Entry 4A9N (X-ray diffraction, 1.85 A resolution); this record covers chains A and B.

[Chain A (and B)]
Molecule: Bromodomain containing 2
Source organism: Homo sapiens
Notes: fragment: n-terminal bromodomain (bd1), residues 67-200; chain B of this document is another copy of the same molecule, construct and numbering; everything in this record applies to it too
UniProt: P25440 (BRD2_HUMAN); residues 67-200 here = UniProt positions 67-200
Sequence (154 residues; numbered 47 to 200; the number before each row is that of its first residue):
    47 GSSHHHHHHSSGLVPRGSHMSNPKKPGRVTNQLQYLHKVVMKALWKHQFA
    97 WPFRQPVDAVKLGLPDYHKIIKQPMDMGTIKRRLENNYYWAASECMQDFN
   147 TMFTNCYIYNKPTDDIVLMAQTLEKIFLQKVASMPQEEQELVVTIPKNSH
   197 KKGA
Not modelled in the structure: 47-74, 187-200 (chain B: 47-71, 187-200)
Differences from the reference sequence: expression tag (47-66)
Small-molecule neighbours: A9N (N-cycloprop-2-en-1-yl-5-(3,5-dimethyl-1,2-oxazol-4-yl)-2-methyl-benzenesulfonamide): Trp97, Pro98, Phe99, Val103, Leu108, Leu110, Tyr113, Cys152, Tyr155, Asn156, Asp161, Ile162, Met165
UniProt features mapped onto this chain:
  - binding site (a protein): Asp112, Tyr155, Asn156, Lys157, Asp160, Asp161
  - mutagenesis: Gln78 (Q78A: Loss of homodimerization), Pro111 to Asp112 (Abolished binding to histone H4 acetylated at 'Lys-12' (H4K12ac)), Asp112 to Ile116 (Abolished binding to histone H4 acetylated at 'Lys-12' (H4K12ac)), Tyr113 (Y113A: Abolished binding to histone H4 acetylated at 'Lys-12' (H4K12ac)), Met142 to Gln143 (Loss of homodimerization), Tyr153 (Y153K: Loss of homodimerization), Ile154 (I154A: Partial loss of homodimerization; when associated with A-182. Abolished binding to histone H4 acetylated at 'Lys-12' (H4K12ac)), Asn156 to Asp160 (Abolished binding to histone H4 acetylated at 'Lys-12' (H4K12ac)), Asn156 (N156A: Abolished binding to histone H4 acetylated at 'Lys-12' (H4K12ac). Abolished binding to histone H4 acetyl-methylated), Lys157 to Asp160 (Abolished binding to histone H4 acetylated at 'Lys-12' (H4K12ac)), Pro158 (P158D: Abolished binding to histone H4 acetylated at 'Lys-12' (H4K12ac)), Asp160 (D160A: Abolished binding to histone H4 acetylated at 'Lys-12' (H4K12ac)), 4 further mutagenesis entries in UniProt

[How chain A and chain B interact]
Pairs across the interface (43; chain A residue first):
  Gln78(A) - Ala178(B)  hydrogen bond (side chain-backbone)
  Ile116(A) - Pro158(B)  hydrophobic
  Ser139(A) - Gln175(B)
  Met142(A) - Leu174(B)
  Met142(A) - Ala178(B)  hydrophobic
  Gln143(A) - Lys171(B)  hydrogen bond (side chain-backbone)
  Gln143(A) - Leu174(B)
  Gln143(A) - Gln175(B)  hydrogen bond
  Asn146(A) - Glu170(B)  hydrogen bond
  Asn146(A) - Leu174(B)
  Thr150(A) - Tyr153(B)
  Thr150(A) - Glu170(B)  hydrogen bond
  Tyr153(A) - Thr150(B)
  Tyr153(A) - Tyr153(B)
  Tyr153(A) - Ile154(B)
  Ile154(A) - Tyr153(B)  hydrophobic
  Ile154(A) - Pro158(B)  hydrophobic
  Ile154(A) - Val163(B)  hydrophobic
  Ile154(A) - Gln167(B)
  Pro158(A) - Ile116(B)  hydrophobic
  Pro158(A) - Ile154(B)  hydrophobic
  Val163(A) - Ile154(B)  hydrophobic
  Gln167(A) - Asn146(B)  hydrogen bond
  Gln167(A) - Thr150(B)  hydrogen bond
  Glu170(A) - Asn146(B)
  Lys171(A) - Gln143(B)
  Leu174(A) - Met142(B)
  Leu174(A) - Gln143(B)
  Leu174(A) - Asn146(B)
  Gln175(A) - Gln143(B)
  Val177(A) - Val177(B)  hydrophobic
  Ala178(A) - Gln78(B)  hydrogen bond (backbone-side chain)
  Ala178(A) - Met180(B)
  Ala178(A) - Gln182(B)
  Ser179(A) - Gln182(B)
  Met180(A) - Ala178(B)
  Met180(A) - Gln182(B)
  Pro181(A) - Gln182(B)
  Gln182(A) - Ala178(B)
  Gln182(A) - Ser179(B)
  Gln182(A) - Met180(B)
  Gln182(A) - Pro181(B)
  Gln182(A) - Gln182(B)  hydrogen bond (side chain-backbone)
Other interface residues (no listed pair), chain A (24 interface residues in all): Thr147, Phe173
Other interface residues (no listed pair), chain B (22 interface residues in all): Ser139

[Overview]
24 residues of chain A and 22 residues of chain B are in contact, with 9 hydrogen bonds. Among the polar pairs
are Gln78(A)-Ala178(B), Gln143(A)-Lys171(B) and Gln143(A)-Gln175(B). Bound to chain A: compound A9N. From
UniProt: 6 protein-binding residues and 20 mutagenesis sites on chain A.
Chain A and chain B are both Bromodomain containing 2 (Homo sapiens); the structure, N-TERMINAL BROMODOMAIN OF
HUMAN BRD2 WITH N-cyclopropyl-5-(3,5- dimethyl-1,2-oxazol-4-yl)-2-methylbenzene-1-sulfonamide, was determined
by X-ray diffraction together with 4ALH, 4A9M and 4A9O from the same study.
